PDB entry 6HBI | X-ray diffraction, 1.80 A resolution | chains A and B

== Chain A (and B) ==
Molecule: Hemoglobin
Organism: Scapharca inaequivalvis
Notes: chain B of this document is another copy of the same molecule, construct and numbering; everything in this record applies to it too
Reference sequence: P02213 (GLB1_SCAIN); numbering as in UniProt (aligned over 1-146)
Chain sequence (146 residues; row label = number of the first residue in the row):
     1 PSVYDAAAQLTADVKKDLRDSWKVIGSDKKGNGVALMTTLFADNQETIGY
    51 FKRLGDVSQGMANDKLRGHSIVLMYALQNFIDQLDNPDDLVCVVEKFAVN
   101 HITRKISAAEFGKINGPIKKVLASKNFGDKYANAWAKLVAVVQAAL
Unresolved in the structure: 1
Differences from the reference sequence: engineered mutation Val72 (Thr in P02213)
Metal / ion sites: heme Fe near His101 (its only coordinating residue here)
Ligand contacts: heme (HEM): Leu40, Thr47, Tyr50, Phe51, Arg53, Leu54, His69, Val72, Leu73, Ala76, Leu77, Phe97, Asn100, His101, Arg104, Ile106, Glu110, Phe111, Ile114
Swiss-Prot annotation at these positions:
  - binding site (heme b): His101

== Interface between chain A and chain B ==
Contacting residue pairs - 37 pairs, chain A then chain B:
  Lys30(A) with Asp89(B), salt bridge
  Arg53(A) with Val99(B)
  Asp64(A) with Cys92(B)
  Arg67(A) with Asp88(B), hydrogen bond (side chain-backbone); Asp89(B), salt bridge; Cys92(B)
  Gly68(A) with Cys92(B)
  His69(A) with Lys96(B), hydrogen bond
  Ile71(A) with Asn79(B); Gln83(B); Val93(B), hydrophobic
  Val72(A) with Asn79(B); Lys96(B)
  Tyr75(A) with Tyr75(B); Gln78(B); Asn79(B); Asp82(B), hydrogen bond; Gln83(B)
  Asn79(A) with Ile71(B); Val72(B); Tyr75(B)
  Asp82(A) with Tyr75(B), hydrogen bond
  Gln83(A) with Ile71(B); Tyr75(B)
  Asp88(A) with Arg67(B)
  Asp89(A) with Lys30(B), salt bridge; Arg67(B), salt bridge
  Cys92(A) with Asp64(B); Arg67(B); Gly68(B)
  Val93(A) with Ile71(B), hydrophobic
  Lys96(A) with Arg53(B); Gly68(B); His69(B), hydrogen bond; Val72(B)
  Val99(A) with Arg53(B)
  Asn100(A) with Asn100(B)
Interface residues without a listed pair, chain A (22 interface residues in all): Gln78, Asn86, Arg104
Interface residues without a listed pair, chain B (22 interface residues in all): Asn86, Arg104

== Overview ==
Chain A and chain B each contribute 22 residues to their interface; the contacts include 5 hydrogen bonds and
4 salt bridges. Among the polar pairs are Lys30(A)-Asp89(B), Arg67(A)-Asp89(B) and Arg67(A)-Asp88(B). Bound to
chain A: heme. From UniProt: heme b-binding residue His101(A) on chain A.
Chain A and chain B are both Hemoglobin (Scapharca inaequivalvis); the structure, Scapharca dimeric
hemoglobin, mutant T72V, deoxy form, was determined by X-ray diffraction together with 4HBI, 5HBI and 7HBI
from the same study.
